PDB entry 7TK8 | electron microscopy, 4.70 A resolution (low resolution: residue-level contacts below are approximate; hydrogen-bond / salt-bridge calls are withheld) | chains 4 and 5 of the 27 polymer chains in the assembly

# Chain 4 (and 5)
Name: ATP synthase subunit 9, mitochondrial
Source organism: Saccharomyces cerevisiae
Notes: chain 5 of this document is another copy of the same molecule, construct and numbering; everything in this record applies to it too
UniProtKB: P61829 (ATP9_YEAST); residue numbers follow UniProt; this construct covers 1-76
Sequence (76 residues; numbered 1 to 76; the number before each row is that of its first residue):
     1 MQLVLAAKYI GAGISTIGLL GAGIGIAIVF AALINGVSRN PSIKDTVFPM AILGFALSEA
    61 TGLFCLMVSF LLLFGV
Not modelled in the structure: 76
Curated features (UniProtKB/Swiss-Prot):
  - site: Glu-59 (Reversibly protonated during proton transport)
  - modified residue: Met-1 (N-formylmethionine)
  - natural variant: Thr-46 (T46L: In strain: DS400/A3 and KL14-4A), Leu-53 (L53F: In strain: DS400/A3, DS401 and 1 more), Leu-57 (L57V: In oligomycin-resistant mutant and cross-resistance to venturicidin), Cys-65 (C65S: In oligomycin-resistant mutant)

# Chain 4 / chain 5 interface
Residue-residue contacts (10):
  Gly-11(4) with Gly-13(5)
  Ser-15(4) with Gly-13(5)
  Gly-18(4) with Thr-16(5); Ile-17(5); Leu-20(5)
  Gly-21(4) with Leu-20(5); Gly-23(5); Ile-24(5)
  Gly-25(4) with Gly-23(5)
  Ser-58(4) with Gly-23(5)
Also at the interface, not in a pair above, chain 4 (7 interface residues in all): Ile-14
Also at the interface, not in a pair above, chain 5 (8 interface residues in all): Leu-19, Ala-27

# Summary
The interface between chain 4 and chain 5 involves 7 residues on one side and 8 on the other.
Both chains are ATP synthase subunit 9, mitochondrial (Saccharomyces cerevisiae). Entry 7TK8 (Yeast ATP
synthase State 1catalytic(c) with 10 mM ATP backbone model) was determined by electron microscopy, deposited
together with 7TJS, 7TJT, 7TJU, 7TJV, 7TJW, 7TJX and 30 further entries.
